PDB entry 8ZGC | electron microscopy, 3.58 A resolution | chains U and V of the 8 polymer chains in the assembly

[Chain U (and V)]
Name: Procollagen galactosyltransferase 1
From: Homo sapiens
Notes: EC 2.4.1.50; chain V of this document is another copy of the same molecule, construct and numbering; everything in this record applies to it too
UniProtKB: Q8NBJ5 (GT251_HUMAN); residue numbers follow UniProt; this construct covers 30-622
Sequence (653 residues; numbered -27 to 625; the number before each row is that of its first residue; numbers below 1 keep their minus sign (Met-27 is residue -27)):
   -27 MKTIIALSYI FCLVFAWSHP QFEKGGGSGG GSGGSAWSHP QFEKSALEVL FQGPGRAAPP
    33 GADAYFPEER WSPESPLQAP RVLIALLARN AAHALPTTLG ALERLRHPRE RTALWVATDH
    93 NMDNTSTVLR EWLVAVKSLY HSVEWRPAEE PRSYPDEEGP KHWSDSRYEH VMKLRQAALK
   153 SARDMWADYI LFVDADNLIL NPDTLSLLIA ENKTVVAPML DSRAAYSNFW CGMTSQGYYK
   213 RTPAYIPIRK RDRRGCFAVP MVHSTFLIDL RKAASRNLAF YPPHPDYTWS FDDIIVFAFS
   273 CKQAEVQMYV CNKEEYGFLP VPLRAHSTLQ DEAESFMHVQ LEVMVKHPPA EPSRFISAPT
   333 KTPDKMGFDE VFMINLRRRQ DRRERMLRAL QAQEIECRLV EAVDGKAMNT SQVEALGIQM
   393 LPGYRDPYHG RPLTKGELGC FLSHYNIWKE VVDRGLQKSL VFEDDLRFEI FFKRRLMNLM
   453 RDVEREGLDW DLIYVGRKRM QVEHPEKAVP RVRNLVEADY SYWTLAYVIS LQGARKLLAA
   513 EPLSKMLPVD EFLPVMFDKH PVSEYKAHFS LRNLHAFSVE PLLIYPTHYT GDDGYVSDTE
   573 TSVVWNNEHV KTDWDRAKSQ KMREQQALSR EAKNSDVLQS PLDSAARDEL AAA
Disordered / not traced: -27 to 35, 623-625
Disulfide bonds: Cys228-Cys283
Glycans and other covalent adducts: N-acetylglucosamine (NAG) linked to Asn184
Sequence notes: initiating methionine (-27); expression tag (-26 to 29, 623-625)
Bound ions: Mn2+: Asp437 (together with UDP)
Small-molecule neighbours:
  - galactose-uridine-5'-diphosphate (GDU): Leu59, Ala60, Arg61, Asp91, Tyr126, Lys133, Trp135, Arg139, His142, Val143, Arg147, Asp166, Ala167, Asp168, His235, Ser236, Asp265, Ile266, Pro294
  - UDP (uridine-5'-diphosphate): Ile346, Leu348, Arg354, Ala374, Val375, Asp376, Gly377, Gly408, Cys412, Glu435, Asp436, Asp437, Val568, Ser569, Asp570, Thr571
Swiss-Prot annotation at these positions:
  - motif: Arg619 to Leu622 (Endoplasmic reticulum retention motif)
  - glycosylation (N-linked (GlcNAc...) asparagine): Asn96, Asn184, Asn381
  - natural variant: Leu151 (L151R: In BSVD3), Ala154 (A154P: In BSVD3), Gly377 (G377R: In BSVD3)
  - mutagenesis: Asp166 (D166A: Loss of galactosyltransferase activity; when associated with A-168), Asp168 (D168A: Loss of galactosyltransferase activity; when associated with A-166), Pro292 (P292N: Small decrease of galactosyltransferase activity), Asp336 (D336S: Small decrease of galactosyltransferase activity), Asp461 (D461A: Loss of galactosyltransferase activity; when associated with A-463), Asp463 (D463A: Loss of galactosyltransferase activity; when associated with A-461), Asp585 (D585A: No effect on galactosyltransferase activity; when associated with A-587), Asp587 (D587A: No effect on galactosyltransferase activity; when associated with A-585)
What the authors report for this chain:
  - mutagenesis - Y126A, R139A, R147A, D166A, D168A: decreased catalytic activity
  - mutagenesis - R354A, E435A, D437A, T571A: abolished catalytic activity
  - catalytic residues: Asp522 (proposed by the authors, not directly observed)
  - disease-associated variants - L151R, A154P, G377R: decreased catalytic activity (proposed by the authors, not directly observed)

[How chain U and chain V interact]
Residue-residue contacts (44):
  Arg42(U) with Lys274(V); Glu277(V), salt bridge; Gln279(V)
  Ser44(U) with Glu277(V), hydrogen bond
  Glu46(U) with Asn184(V); Lys185(V), salt bridge
  Ser47(U) with Ala245(V); Ala246(V)
  Pro48(U) with Ala245(V), hydrogen bond (backbone-backbone)
  Leu49(U) with Arg243(V)
  Gln50(U) with Leu242(V); Arg243(V), hydrogen bond (backbone-backbone); Arg248(V)
  Arg53(U) with Arg53(V); Trp158(V); Asp160(V), salt bridge
  Glu82(U) with Arg248(V), salt bridge
  Arg83(U) with Trp158(V)
  Thr84(U) with Trp158(V)
  His113(U) with Asp156(V); Trp158(V)
  Met157(U) with Met157(V); Trp158(V)
  Trp158(U) with Arg53(V); Val54(V); Arg83(V); Thr84(V); His113(V); Met157(V), hydrophobic; Trp158(V); Ala159(V), hydrophobic
  Ala159(U) with Trp158(V), hydrophobic
  Asp160(U) with Arg53(V), salt bridge
  Thr186(U) with Glu46(V)
  Arg243(U) with Gln50(V), hydrogen bond (backbone-side chain)
  Lys244(U) with Gln50(V)
  Ala245(U) with Pro48(V), hydrogen bond (backbone-backbone)
  Ala246(U) with Ser47(V)
  Arg248(U) with Gln50(V), hydrogen bond; Glu82(V), salt bridge
  Lys274(U) with Arg42(V)
  Glu277(U) with Trp43(V); Ser44(V), hydrogen bond
  Gln279(U) with Glu41(V)
Also at the interface, not in a pair above, chain U (34 interface residues in all): Val54, Ala85, Arg155, Asp156, Asn184, Lys185, Thr206, Ser207, Leu242
Also at the interface, not in a pair above, chain V (34 interface residues in all): Ala36, Pro45, Leu49, Ala85, Lys244

[In short]
The chain U/chain V interface involves 34 residues from each chain; the contacts include 7 hydrogen bonds and
6 salt bridges. Among the polar pairs are Arg42(U)-Glu277(V), Glu46(U)-Lys185(V) and Arg53(U)-Asp160(V). From
the paper: the catalytic residue Asp522(U); Y126A, R139A and R147A of chain U, among others, reduce catalytic
activity; 12 substitutions were tested in all.
Chain U and chain V are both Procollagen galactosyltransferase 1 (Homo sapiens); the structure, Human lysine
O-link glycosylation complex, LH3/ColGalT1 with bound UDP-galactose, was determined by electron microscopy
together with 8ZGE, 8ZGG and 8ZGH from the same study.
